4M45 - chains A and T of the 3 polymer chains in the assembly; structure by X-ray diffraction, 1.89 A resolution.

# Chain A
Name: DNA polymerase
From: Enterobacteria phage RB69
Notes: EC 2.7.7.7
UniProtKB: Q38087 (DPOL_BPR69); residue numbers follow UniProt; this construct covers 1-903
Sequence (903 residues; numbered 1 to 903; the number before each row is that of its first residue):
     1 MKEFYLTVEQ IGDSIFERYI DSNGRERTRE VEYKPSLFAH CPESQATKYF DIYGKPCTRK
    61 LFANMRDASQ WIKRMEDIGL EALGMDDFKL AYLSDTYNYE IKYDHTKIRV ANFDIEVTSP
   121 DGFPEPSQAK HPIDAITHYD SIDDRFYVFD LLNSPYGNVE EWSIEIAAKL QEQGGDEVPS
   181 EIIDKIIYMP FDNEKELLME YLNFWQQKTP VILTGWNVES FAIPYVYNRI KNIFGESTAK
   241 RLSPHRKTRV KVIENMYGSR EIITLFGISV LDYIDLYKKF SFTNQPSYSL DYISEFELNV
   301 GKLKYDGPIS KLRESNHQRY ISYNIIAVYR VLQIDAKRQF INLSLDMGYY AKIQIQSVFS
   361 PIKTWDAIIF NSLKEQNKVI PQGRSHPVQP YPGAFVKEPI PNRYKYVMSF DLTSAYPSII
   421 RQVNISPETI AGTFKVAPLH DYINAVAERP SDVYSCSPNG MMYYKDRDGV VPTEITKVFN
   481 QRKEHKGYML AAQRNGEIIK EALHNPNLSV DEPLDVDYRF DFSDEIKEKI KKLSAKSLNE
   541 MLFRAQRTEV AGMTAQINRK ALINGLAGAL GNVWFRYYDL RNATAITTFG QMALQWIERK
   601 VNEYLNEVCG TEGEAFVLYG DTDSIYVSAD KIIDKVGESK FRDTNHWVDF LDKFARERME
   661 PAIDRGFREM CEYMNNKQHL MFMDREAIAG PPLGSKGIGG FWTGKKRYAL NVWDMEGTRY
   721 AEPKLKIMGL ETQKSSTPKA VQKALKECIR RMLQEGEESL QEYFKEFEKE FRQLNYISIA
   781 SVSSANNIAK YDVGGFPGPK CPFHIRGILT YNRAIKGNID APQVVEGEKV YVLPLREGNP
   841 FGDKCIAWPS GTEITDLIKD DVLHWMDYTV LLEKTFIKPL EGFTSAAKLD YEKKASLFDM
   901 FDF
Not modelled in the structure: 902-903
Sequence notes: engineered mutation Ala222 (Asp in Q38087), Ala327 (Asp in Q38087), Ala415 (Leu in Q38087), Ala561 (Leu in Q38087), Gly565 (Ser in Q38087), Ala567 (Tyr in Q38087)
Bound ions: Ca2+ site 1 near Glu116 (its only coordinating residue here); Ca2+ site 2: Asp411, Leu412, Asp623 (together with ATP); Ca2+ site 3: Asn505, Asn507, Lys531; Ca2+ site 4: Asp623 (together with ATP)
Residues lining bound ligands: ATP (adenosine-5'-triphosphate): Asp411, Leu412, Thr413, Ser414, Ala415, Tyr416, Pro417, Arg482, Lys486, Lys560, Asn564, Thr622, Asp623
Curated features (UniProtKB/Swiss-Prot):
  - region: Thr248 to Thr264 (Beta hairpin), Lys705 to Tyr708 (Binding of DNA in B-conformation), Leu897 to Phe903 (Interaction with the polymerase clamp)
  - binding site (Mg(2+)): Asp114, Glu116, Asp411, Leu412, Asp623
  - binding site (substrate): Ser414, Tyr416, Arg482, Lys560
  - site: Asp621 (Optimization of metal coordination by the polymerase active site), Lys706 (Optimization of metal coordination by the polymerase active site), Asp714 (Essential for viral replication)
  - mutagenesis: Asp621 (D621A: Drastic decrease in the efficiency of incorporation of dGMP), Lys706 (K706A: Almost complete loss of polymerase activity), Asp714 (D714A: Complete loss of viral replication)

# Chain T
Molecule: DNA template
Sequence (16 nucleotides; each row starts with the number of its first residue):
     3 GTGTAATCAG TCCGCG

# Interface between chain A and chain T
Residue-residue contacts (36; chain A residue first):
  Asp275(A) - DG3(T)  base contact
  Phe359(A) - DG3(T)  sugar contact
  Ser360(A) - DT4(T)  hydrogen bond to the phosphate
  Pro361(A) - DG3(T)  phosphate contact
  Pro361(A) - DT4(T)  phosphate contact
  Ile362(A) - DT4(T)  hydrogen bond to the phosphate
  Tyr391(A) - DG5(T)  hydrogen bond to the phosphate
  Tyr391(A) - DT6(T)  sugar contact
  Pro392(A) - DT6(T)  phosphate contact
  Pro392(A) - DA7(T)  phosphate contact
  Gly393(A) - DT6(T)  hydrogen bond to the phosphate
  Gly393(A) - DA7(T)  hydrogen bond to the phosphate
  Ala394(A) - DA7(T)  sugar contact
  Val396(A) - DA7(T)  phosphate contact
  Val396(A) - DA8(T)  phosphate contact
  Asn564(A) - DT4(T)  base contact
  Gly565(A) - DT4(T)  sugar contact
  Gly568(A) - DT4(T)  base contact
  Gly568(A) - DG5(T)  sugar contact
  Ala569(A) - DT4(T)  sugar contact
  Gly571(A) - DG5(T)  sugar contact
  Asn572(A) - DT4(T)  hydrogen bond to the phosphate
  Asn572(A) - DG5(T)  hydrogen bond to the phosphate
  Lys705(A) - DA8(T)  salt bridge to the phosphate
  Lys705(A) - DT9(T)  sugar contact
  Lys706(A) - DA7(T)  base contact
  Lys706(A) - DA8(T)  sugar contact
  Arg707(A) - DT9(T)  phosphate contact
  Arg707(A) - DC10(T)  salt bridge to the phosphate
  Pro799(A) - DC14(T)  phosphate contact
  Lys800(A) - DT13(T)  phosphate contact
  Lys800(A) - DC14(T)  hydrogen bond to the phosphate
  Cys801(A) - DT13(T)  sugar contact
  Phe803(A) - DG12(T)  sugar contact
  Lys844(A) - DT13(T)  salt bridge to the phosphate
  Lys874(A) - DG12(T)  salt bridge to the phosphate
Also at the interface, not in a pair above, chain A (33 interface residues in all): Lys279, Lys363, Pro390, Glu398, Glu731, Lys734, Arg806, Lys878
Also at the interface, not in a pair above, chain T (12 interface residues in all): DA11

# In short
Chain A and chain T form an interface of 33 and 12 residues respectively; the contacts include 8 hydrogen
bonds and 4 salt bridges. Polar pairs include Ser360(A)-DT4(T), Ile362(A)-DT4(T) and Tyr391(A)-DG5(T). Bound
to chain A: ATP.
Here chain A is DNA polymerase (Enterobacteria phage RB69) and chain T is DNA template. Entry 4M45 (RB69 DNA
polymerase ternary complex with dG/dT at position n-5 of primer/template duplex) was determined by X-ray
diffraction together with 4M3R, 4M3T, 4M3U, 4M3W, 4M3X, 4M3Y and 3 further entries from the same study.
